PDB entry 9BGB | X-ray diffraction, 1.68 A resolution | chains A and D

Chain A:
Protein: GTPase KRas
From: Homo sapiens
Notes: EC 3.6.5.2
UniProt: P01116 (RASK_HUMAN); numbering as in UniProt (aligned over 1-164)
Amino-acid sequence (170 residues; each row starts with the number of its first residue; numbering starts at 0):
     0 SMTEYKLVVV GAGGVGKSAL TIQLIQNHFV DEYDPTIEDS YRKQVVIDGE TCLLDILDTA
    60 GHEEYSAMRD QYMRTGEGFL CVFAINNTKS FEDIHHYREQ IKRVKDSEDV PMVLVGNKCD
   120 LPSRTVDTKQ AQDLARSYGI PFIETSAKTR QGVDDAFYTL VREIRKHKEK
Disordered / not traced: 169
Sequence notes: expression tag (0, 165-169); engineered mutation His61 (Gln in P01116); conflict Gly151 (Arg in P01116), Asp153 (Glu in P01116)
Curated features (UniProtKB/Swiss-Prot):
  - motif: Tyr32 to Tyr40 (Effector region)
  - binding site (GTP): Gly10 to Ala18, Val29 to Thr35, Ala59, Gly60, Asn116 to Asp119
  - modified residue: Met1 (N-acetylmethionine), Thr2 (N-acetylthreonine), Lys104 (N6-acetyllysine)
  - glycosylation: Thr35 (Microbial infection: O-linked (Glc) threonine)
  - natural variant: Lys5 (K5E: In NS3; K5N: In GASC), Gly10 (G10GG: In AML), Gly12 (G12A: In colorectal cancer samples; G12C: In lung carcinoma; G12D: In GASC, JMML and SFM; G12R: In lung cancer and bladder cancer; G12S: In GASC and JMML; G12V: In GASC), Gly13 (G13D: In GASC, JMML and OES; G13R: In pylocytic astrocytoma), Val14 (V14I: In NS3), Leu19 (L19F: In OES), Gln22 (Q22E: In CFC2; Q22R: In NS3), Pro34 (P34L: In NS3; P34Q: In NS3; P34R: In CFC2), Ile36 (I36M: In NS3), Thr58 (T58I: In NS3), Ala59 (A59T: In GASC), Gly60 (G60R: In CFC2; G60S: In NS3), 5 further natural variant entries in UniProt
  - mutagenesis: Asp38 (D38A: Decreased interaction with MAPKAP1/SIN1), Tyr40 (Y40A: Decreased interaction with MAPKAP1/SIN1)

Chain D:
Protein: Peptidyl-prolyl cis-trans isomerase A
From: Homo sapiens
Notes: EC 5.2.1.8
UniProt: P62937 (PPIA_HUMAN); residues 1-165 here = UniProt positions 1-165
Amino-acid sequence (166 residues; row label = number of the first residue in the row; numbering starts at 0):
     0 SMVNPTVFFD IAVDGEPLGR VSFELFADKV PKTAENFRAL STGEKGFGYK GSCFHRIIPG
    60 FMCQGGDFTR HNGTGGKSIY GEKFEDENFI LKHTGPGILS MANAGPNTNG SQFFICTAKT
   120 EWLDGKHVVF GKVKEGMNIV EAMERFGSRN GKTSKKITIA DCGQLE
Disordered / not traced: 0-2, 165
Sequence notes: expression tag (0)
Curated features (UniProtKB/Swiss-Prot):
  - modified residue: Met1 (N-acetylmethionine), Val2 (N-acetylvaline), Lys28 (N6-acetyllysine), Lys44 (N6-acetyllysine), Lys76 (N6-acetyllysine), Ser77 (Phosphoserine), Lys82 (N6-acetyllysine), Thr93 (Phosphothreonine), Lys125 (N6-acetyllysine), Lys131 (N6-acetyllysine), Lys133 (N6-acetyllysine)
  - glycosylation: Asn108 (N-linked (GlcNAc...) asparagine)
  - cross-link (Glycyl lysine isopeptide (Lys-Gly)): Lys28 (interchain with G-Cter in SUMO2), Lys82 (interchain with G-Cter in SUMO2)
  - mutagenesis: Arg55 (R55A: Loss of peptidyl-prolyl cis-trans isomerase activity. No loss of its interaction with BSG/CD147 or its ability to induce leukocyte chemotaxis. No effect on its interaction with MAP3K5/ASK1 ...), Phe60 (F60A: Loss of ability to stimulate MAPK/ERK phosphorylation), Arg69 (R69A: No effect on peptidyl-prolyl cis-trans isomerase activity. Reduced interaction with BSG/CD147 and ability to induce leukocyte chemotaxis), His70 (H70A: No effect on peptidyl-prolyl cis-trans isomerase activity. Reduced interaction with BSG/CD147 and ability to induce leukocyte chemotaxis), Thr107 (T107A: No effect on peptidyl-prolyl cis-trans isomerase activity. Reduced interaction with BSG/CD147 and ability to induce leukocyte chemotaxis), Phe113 (F113A: Reduced ability to stimulate MAPK/ERK phosphorylation), Trp121 (W121A: 200-fold decrease of sensitivity to CsA. Reduced ability to stimulate MAPK/ERK phosphorylation; W121E: Loss of peptidyl-prolyl cis-trans isomerase activity ...), Lys125 (K125Q: Acetylation-mimetic mutant; no effect on its interaction with TARDBP; K125R: Loss of acetylation and interaction with TARDBP), His126 (H126A: Loss of peptidyl-prolyl cis-trans isomerase activity and interaction with HCV NS5A. Loss of ability to stimulate MAPK/ERK phosphorylation)

Interface between chain A and chain D:
Contacting residue pairs (14):
  Glu31(A) - Arg69(D)  salt bridge
  Glu31(A) - Asn71(D)  hydrogen bond
  Glu31(A) - Thr73(D)  hydrogen bond
  Tyr32(A) - Thr73(D)
  Tyr32(A) - Ala103(D)  hydrophobic
  Asp33(A) - Thr73(D)
  Pro34(A) - Arg55(D)
  Ile36(A) - Arg55(D)
  Ile36(A) - Asn149(D)
  Glu37(A) - Arg148(D)  salt bridge
  Glu37(A) - Asn149(D)  hydrogen bond (backbone-side chain)
  Asp38(A) - Asn149(D)  hydrogen bond
  Glu63(A) - Trp121(D)
  Tyr64(A) - Trp121(D)  hydrogen bond
Also at the interface, not in a pair above, chain A (10 interface residues in all): Gln70
Also at the interface, not in a pair above, chain D (11 interface residues in all): Gly72, Leu122, Lys125

Summary:
Chain A and chain D form an interface of 10 and 11 residues respectively, with 5 hydrogen bonds and 2 salt
bridges. Polar pairs include Glu31(A)-Arg69(D), Glu37(A)-Arg148(D) and Glu31(A)-Asn71(D).
Here chain A is GTPase KRas and chain D is Peptidyl-prolyl cis-trans isomerase A, both from Homo sapiens.
Entry 9BGB (Tri-complex of Daraxonrasib (RMC-6236), KRAS Q61H, and CypA) was determined by X-ray diffraction,
deposited together with 9BG0, 9BG1, 9BG2, 9BG3, 9BG4, 9BG5 and 7 further entries.
